Entry 6XKM (X-ray diffraction, 2.25 A resolution); this record covers chains A and B.

# Chain A
Protein: 2'-O-methyltransferase
Source organism: Severe acute respiratory syndrome coronavirus 2
Notes: EC 2.1.1.-
UniProtKB: P0DTD1 (R1AB_SARS2); residues 1-298 here correspond to UniProt positions 6799-7096 (UniProt number = residue number + 6798)
Sequence (301 residues; row label = number of the first residue in the row; numbers below 1 keep their minus sign (Ser-2 is residue -2)):
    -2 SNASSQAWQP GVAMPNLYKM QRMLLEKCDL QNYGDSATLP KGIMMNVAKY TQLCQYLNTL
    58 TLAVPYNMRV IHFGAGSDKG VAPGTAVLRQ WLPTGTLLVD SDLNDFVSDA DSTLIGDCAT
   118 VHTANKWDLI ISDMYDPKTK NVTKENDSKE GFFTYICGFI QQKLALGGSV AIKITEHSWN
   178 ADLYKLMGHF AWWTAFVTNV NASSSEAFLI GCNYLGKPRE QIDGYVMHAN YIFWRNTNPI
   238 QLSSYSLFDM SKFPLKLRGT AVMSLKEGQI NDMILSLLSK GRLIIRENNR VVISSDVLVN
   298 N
Disordered / not traced: -2 to 0
Construct notes: expression tag (-2 to 0)
Ligand contacts: S-adenosylmethionine (SAM): Asn43, Tyr47, His69, Gly71, Ala72, Gly73, Ser74, Pro80, Gly81, Asp99, Leu100, Asn101, Gly113, Asp114, Cys115, Asp130, Met131, Tyr132, Phe149, Lys170
UniProt features mapped onto this chain:
  - active site: Lys46, Asp130, Lys170, Glu203
Reported in the primary citation:
  - binding site for S-adenosylmethionine: Asn43, Tyr47, Gly71, Ala72, Gly73, Ser74, Pro80 to Trp88, Asp99, Leu100, Asn101, Asp114, Cys115, Asp130, Met131, Phe149
  - conformationally variable residues (helix shift, loop rearrangement): Pro134 to Lys137, Asn138 to Lys146
  - catalytic residues: Asp130, Lys170 (proposed by the authors, not directly observed)

# Chain B
Protein: Non-structural protein 10
Source organism: Severe acute respiratory syndrome coronavirus 2
UniProtKB: P0DTD1 (R1AB_SARS2); residues 1-139 here correspond to UniProt positions 4254-4392 (UniProt number = residue number + 4253)
Sequence (142 residues; numbered -2 to 139; the number before each row is that of its first residue; numbers below 1 keep their minus sign (Ser-2 is residue -2)):
    -2 SNAAGNATEV PANSTVLSFC AFAVDAAKAY KDYLASGGQP ITNCVKMLCT HTGTGQAITV
    58 TPEANMDQES FGGASCCLYC RCHIDHPNPK GFCDLKGKYV QIPTTCANDP VGFTLKNTVC
   118 TVCGMWKGYG CSCDQLREPM LQ
Disordered / not traced: -2 to 17, 133-139
Construct notes: expression tag (-2 to 0)
Bound ions: Zn2+ site 1: Cys74, Cys77, His83, Cys90; Zn2+ site 2: Cys117, Cys120, Cys128, Cys130
UniProt features mapped onto this chain:
  - binding site (Zn(2+)): Cys74, Cys77, His83, Cys90, Cys117, Cys120, Cys128, Cys130
  - site: Gln139 (Cleavage)
Reported in the primary citation:
  - Zn2+ coordination: Cys74, Cys77, His83, Cys90, Cys117, Cys120, Cys128, Cys130

# Interface between chain A and chain B
Residue-residue contacts (38; chain A residue first):
  Lys38(A) with Lys43(B), hydrogen bond (backbone-side chain)
  Gly39(A) with Lys43(B)
  Ile40(A) with Lys43(B); Met44(B); Leu45(B), hydrophobic
  Met41(A) with Asn40(B); Cys41(B)
  Val44(A) with Val42(B), hydrophobic; Lys43(B)
  Thr48(A) with Leu45(B)
  Lys76(A) with Asn40(B)
  Val78(A) with Asn40(B); Arg78(B)
  Pro80(A) with Val42(B), hydrophobic
  Ala83(A) with Met44(B); Tyr96(B), hydrogen bond (backbone-side chain)
  Val84(A) with Met44(B)
  Arg86(A) with Gly94(B); Tyr96(B)
  Gln87(A) with Met44(B); Leu45(B), hydrogen bond (side chain-backbone); Pro59(B); Tyr96(B), hydrogen bond (backbone-side chain)
  Asp102(A) with His80(B), salt bridge
  Val104(A) with Ala71(B), hydrophobic; Cys77(B)
  Ser105(A) with Ala71(B); Lys93(B), hydrogen bond (backbone-side chain)
  Asp106(A) with Gly69(B); Gly70(B), hydrogen bond (side chain-backbone); Ala71(B), hydrogen bond (side chain-backbone); Lys93(B); Gly94(B), hydrogen bond (side chain-backbone)
  Ala107(A) with Lys93(B)
  Leu244(A) with Leu45(B), hydrophobic
  Met247(A) with Leu45(B); Thr47(B)
  Ser248(A) with Thr47(B)
Other interface residues (no listed pair), chain A (22 interface residues in all): Pro37
Other interface residues (no listed pair), chain B (22 interface residues in all): Cys46, Thr58, Ser72, Leu92, Lys95

# In short
Chain A and chain B each contribute 22 residues to their interface, with 8 hydrogen bonds and 1 salt bridge.
Among the polar pairs are Asp102(A)-His80(B), Lys38(A)-Lys43(B) and Ala83(A)-Tyr96(B). Bound to chain A:
S-adenosylmethionine. The paper reports catalytic residues Asp130(A) and Lys170(A); a binding site for
S-adenosylmethionine at Asn43(A), Tyr47(A) and Gly71(A) among others.
Chain A is 2'-O-methyltransferase and chain B is Non-structural protein 10, both from Severe acute respiratory
syndrome coronavirus 2; the structure, Room Temperature Structure of SARS-CoV-2 NSP10/NSP16 Methyltransferase
in a Complex with SAM, was determined by X-ray diffraction together with 7JHE, 7JIB and 7JPE from the same
study.
